4AKB - chains C and D of the 8 polymer chains in the assembly; structure by X-ray diffraction, 1.95 A resolution.

== Chain C ==
Protein: Agglutinin alpha chain
From: Artocarpus integer
UniProtKB: P18670 (LECA_ARTIN); residues 1-133 here = UniProt positions 1-133
Sequence (133 residues; numbered 1 to 133; the number before each row is that of its first residue):
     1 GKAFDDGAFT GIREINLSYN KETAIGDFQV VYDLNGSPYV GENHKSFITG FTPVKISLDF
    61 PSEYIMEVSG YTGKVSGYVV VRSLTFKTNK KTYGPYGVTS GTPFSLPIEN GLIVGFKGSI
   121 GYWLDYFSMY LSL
Swiss-Prot annotation at these positions:
  - region: Val68 to Asn89 (IgA-binding)
  - glycosylation: Asn43 (N-linked (GlcNAc...) asparagine)
  - natural variant: Lys45 (K45L; K45T), Met66 (M66D; M66V), Lys74 (N74K: this construct carries the variant)
Small-molecule neighbours: beta-D-galactopyranose (GAL): Gly1, Phe47, Tyr78, Val80, Gly121, Tyr122, Trp123, Asp125

== Chain D ==
Protein: Agglutinin beta-4 chain
From: Artocarpus integer
UniProtKB: Q9S8T0 (LECB4_ARTIN); numbering as in UniProt (aligned over 1-19)
Sequence (21 residues; row label = number of the first residue in the row):
     1 NEQSGISQTV IVGPWGAQVS T
Disordered / not traced: 1-2, 19-21

== Interface between chain C and chain D ==
Contacting residue pairs (29; chain C residue first):
  Ala8(C) - Thr9(D)
  Thr72(C) - Gly16(D)
  Val79(C) - Gly16(D)
  Val79(C) - Ala17(D)
  Val81(C) - Trp15(D)
  Phe104(C) - Trp15(D)
  Leu106(C) - Val12(D)  hydrophobic
  Leu106(C) - Trp15(D)  hydrophobic
  Asp125(C) - Gly16(D)
  Asp125(C) - Ala17(D)  hydrogen bond (backbone-backbone)
  Tyr126(C) - Pro14(D)  hydrophobic
  Tyr126(C) - Trp15(D)
  Tyr126(C) - Ala17(D)
  Phe127(C) - Pro14(D)
  Phe127(C) - Trp15(D)  hydrogen bond (backbone-backbone)
  Ser128(C) - Ile11(D)
  Ser128(C) - Val12(D)
  Ser128(C) - Gly13(D)
  Ser128(C) - Pro14(D)
  Met129(C) - Val10(D)
  Met129(C) - Ile11(D)
  Met129(C) - Val12(D)  hydrogen bond (backbone-backbone)
  Met129(C) - Trp15(D)  hydrophobic
  Tyr130(C) - Thr9(D)
  Tyr130(C) - Val10(D)
  Tyr130(C) - Ile11(D)  hydrophobic
  Leu131(C) - Thr9(D)
  Leu131(C) - Val10(D)  hydrogen bond (backbone-backbone)
  Leu131(C) - Val12(D)  hydrophobic
Interface residues without a listed pair, chain C (16 interface residues in all): Val114, Lys117, Ser132
Interface residues without a listed pair, chain D (10 interface residues in all): Gln18

== Summary ==
The interface between chain C and chain D involves 16 residues on one side and 10 on the other; the contacts
include 4 hydrogen bonds. Backbone hydrogen bonds pair Asp125(C)-Ala17(D), Phe127(C)-Trp15(D) and
Met129(C)-Val12(D). Ligands of chain C: beta-D-galactopyranose.
Here chain C is Agglutinin alpha chain and chain D is Agglutinin beta-4 chain, both from Artocarpus integer.
Entry 4AKB (Structure of Galactose Binding lectin from Champedak (CGB) with Galactose) was determined by X-ray
diffraction together with 4AK4, 4AKC and 4AKD from the same study.
